PDB entry 2NV1 | X-ray diffraction, 2.08 A resolution | chains C and D of the 6 polymer chains in the assembly

[Chain C (and D)]
Protein: Pyridoxal biosynthesis lyase pdxS
Organism: Bacillus subtilis
Notes: EC 4.-.-.-; chain D of this document is another copy of the same molecule, construct and numbering; everything in this record applies to it too
Reference sequence: P37527 (PDXS_BACSU); residues 1-294 here correspond to UniProt positions 0-293 (UniProt number = residue number - 1)
Sequence (305 residues; numbered -2 to 302; the number before each row is that of its first residue; numbers below 1 keep their minus sign (Met-2 is residue -2)):
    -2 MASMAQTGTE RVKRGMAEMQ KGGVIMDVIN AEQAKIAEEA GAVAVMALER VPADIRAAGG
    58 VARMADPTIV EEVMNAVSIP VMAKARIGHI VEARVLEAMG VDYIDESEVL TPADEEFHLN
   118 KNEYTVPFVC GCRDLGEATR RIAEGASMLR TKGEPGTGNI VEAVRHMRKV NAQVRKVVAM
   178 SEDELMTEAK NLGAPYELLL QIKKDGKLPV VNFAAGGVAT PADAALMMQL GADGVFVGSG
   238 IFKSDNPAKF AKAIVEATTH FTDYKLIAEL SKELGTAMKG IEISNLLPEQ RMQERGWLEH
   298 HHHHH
Not modelled in the structure: -2 to 6, 48-56, 272-302 (chain D: -2 to 7, 48-56, 273-302)
Differences from the reference sequence: cloning artifact (-2 to 0); expression tag (295-302)
Reported in the primary citation:
  - binding site for chloride ion: Arg137, Arg138, Gly153 to Gly155, Lys187
  - mutagenesis - D24A, K81A, D102A, K149A: abolished catalytic activity
  - catalytic residues: Asp24, Lys81, Asp102, Lys149

[Interface between chain C and chain D]
Pairs across the interface - 44 pairs, chain C then chain D:
  Thr154(C) - Val58(D)
  Gly155(C) - Val58(D)
  Gly155(C) - Arg60(D)  hydrogen bond (backbone-side chain)
  Asn156(C) - Val58(D)
  Asn156(C) - Thr108(D)
  Asn156(C) - Pro109(D)
  Ile157(C) - Arg83(D)
  Ile157(C) - Ala110(D)  hydrophobic
  Val158(C) - Pro109(D)
  Val158(C) - Ala110(D)
  Val158(C) - Glu112(D)
  Val161(C) - Ala110(D)
  Val161(C) - Asp111(D)
  Arg162(C) - Glu112(D)  salt bridge
  Arg162(C) - Glu113(D)  salt bridge
  Arg165(C) - Asp111(D)  salt bridge
  Arg165(C) - Phe114(D)
  Ala216(C) - Arg60(D)
  Thr217(C) - Arg60(D)
  Ala219(C) - His86(D)
  Ala219(C) - Val88(D)
  Asp220(C) - Arg83(D)  salt bridge
  Asp220(C) - His86(D)  salt bridge
  Ala222(C) - Val88(D)
  Leu223(C) - His86(D)
  Leu223(C) - Ile87(D)  hydrophobic
  Leu223(C) - Val88(D)
  Leu227(C) - Ile87(D)  hydrophobic
  Tyr261(C) - Arg91(D)
  Tyr261(C) - Val92(D)
  Tyr261(C) - Ala95(D)  hydrophobic
  Lys262(C) - Ala95(D)  hydrogen bond (side chain-backbone)
  Ile264(C) - Val88(D)  hydrophobic
  Ile264(C) - Val92(D)  hydrophobic
  Ala265(C) - Pro64(D)
  Ala265(C) - Val92(D)  hydrophobic
  Ala265(C) - Met96(D)  hydrophobic
  Ser268(C) - Met61(D)
  Ser268(C) - Pro64(D)
  Lys269(C) - Asp63(D)
  Lys269(C) - Pro64(D)
  Lys269(C) - Thr65(D)
  Lys269(C) - Glu68(D)  salt bridge
  Glu270(C) - Asp63(D)  hydrogen bond (backbone-side chain)
Interface residues without a listed pair, chain C (25 interface residues in all): Glu159, Gln226, Phe258
Interface residues without a listed pair, chain D (24 interface residues in all): Gly85, Glu89

[In short]
25 residues of chain C and 24 residues of chain D are in contact, with 3 hydrogen bonds and 6 salt bridges.
Among the polar pairs are Arg162(C)-Glu112(D), Arg162(C)-Glu113(D) and Arg165(C)-Asp111(D). From the paper:
catalytic residues Asp24(C), Lys81(C) and Asp102(C) among others; D24A, K81A and D102A of chain C, among
others, abolish catalytic activity.
Both chains are Pyridoxal biosynthesis lyase pdxS (Bacillus subtilis). Entry 2NV1 (Structure of the synthase
subunit Pdx1 (YaaD) of PLP synthase from Bacillus subtilis) was determined by X-ray diffraction together with
2NV0 and 2NV2 from the same study.
